Entry 8VH2 (electron microscopy, 4.31 A resolution (low resolution: residue-level contacts below are approximate; hydrogen-bond / salt-bridge calls are withheld)); this record covers chains E and I of the 12 polymer chains in the assembly.

Chain E (and I):
Protein: CH505.M5.G458Y SOSIP gp120
Organism: Human immunodeficiency virus 1
Notes: chain I of this document is another copy of the same molecule, construct and numbering; everything in this record applies to it too
UniProtKB: M4M5H1 (M4M5H1_9HIV1); the construct lacks a stretch of the UniProt sequence and is renumbered around it, so the offset changes along the chain: 34-147 = UniProt 30-143; 157-309 = UniProt 144-296; 312-321 = UniProt 297-306; 322-359 = UniProt 308-345; 1 more segments
Chain sequence (464 residues; each row starts with the number of its first residue; note: 12 numbers in that range are skipped by the numbering (no residue carries them; nothing is unmodelled there)):
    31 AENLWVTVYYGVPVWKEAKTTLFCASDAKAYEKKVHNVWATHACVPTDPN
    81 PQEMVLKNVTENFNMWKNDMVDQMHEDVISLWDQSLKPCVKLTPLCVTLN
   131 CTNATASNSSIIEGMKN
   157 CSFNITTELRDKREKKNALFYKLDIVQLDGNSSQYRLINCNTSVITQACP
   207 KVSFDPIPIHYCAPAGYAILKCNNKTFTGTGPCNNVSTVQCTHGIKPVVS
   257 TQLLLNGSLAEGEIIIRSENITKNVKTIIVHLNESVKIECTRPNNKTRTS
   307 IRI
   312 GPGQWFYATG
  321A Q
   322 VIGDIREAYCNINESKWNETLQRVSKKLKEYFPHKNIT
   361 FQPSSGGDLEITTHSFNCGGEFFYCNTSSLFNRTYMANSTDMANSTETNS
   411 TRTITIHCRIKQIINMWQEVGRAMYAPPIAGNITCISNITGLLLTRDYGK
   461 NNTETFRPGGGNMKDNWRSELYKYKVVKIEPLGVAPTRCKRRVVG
Not modelled in the structure: 31, 63-70, 399-408, 504-505
Disulfide bonds: Cys119-Cys205, Cys126-Cys196, Cys131-Cys157, Cys218-Cys247, Cys228-Cys239, Cys296-Cys331, Cys378-Cys445, Cys385-Cys418
Sequence notes: expression tag (31-33); conflict Leu34 (Met30 in M4M5H1), Lys64 (Glu60 in M4M5H1), Lys279 (Asn266 in M4M5H1), Trp316 (Ala301 in M4M5H1), Tyr458 (Gly443 in M4M5H1), Lys488 (Glu473 in M4M5H1), Ile489 (Val474 in M4M5H1), Glu490 (Lys475 in M4M5H1), Arg498 (Asn483 in M4M5H1), Cys499 (Ala484 in M4M5H1), Lys500 (Arg485 in M4M5H1)
Reported in the primary citation:
  - mutagenesis - N197D (6-fold): increased binding to CH235 UCA
  - mutagenesis - N197D (9-fold): decreased binding to I60
  - mutagenesis - N386A (2 fold), N386R (2-fold): increased binding to CH235.12 Fab
  - mutagenesis - N386A: unchanged binding to CH235 UCA
  - post-translational modification sites: Asn197, Asn386

How chain E and chain I interact:
Contacting residue pairs - 12 pairs, chain E then chain I:
  Cys126(E) - Leu165(I)
  Cys126(E) - Arg166(I)
  Val127(E) - Leu165(I)
  Thr128(E) - Leu165(I)
  Arg169(E) - Asp167(I)
  Arg192(E) - Glu164(I)
  Cys196(E) - Pro313(I)
  Asn197(E) - Arg308(I)
  Asn197(E) - Pro313(I)
  Thr198(E) - Pro313(I)
  Thr198(E) - Gly314(I)
  Ser199(E) - Pro313(I)
Also at the interface, not in a pair above, chain E (10 interface residues in all): Val200

Overview:
Chain E and chain I form an interface of 10 and 7 residues respectively. From the paper: N386A and N386R of
chain E increase binding to CH235.12 Fab; modification sites Asn197(E) and Asn386(E).
Both chains are CH505.M5.G458Y SOSIP gp120 (Human immunodeficiency virus 1). Entry 8VH2 (CH235.12 Fab bound to
the HIV-1 CH505.M5 SOSIP) was determined by electron microscopy, deposited together with 8VGV, 8VGW and 8VH3.
